PDB entry 7T6F | electron microscopy, 3.60 A resolution | chains A and C of the 4 polymer chains in the assembly

# Chain A
Name: Tyrosine-protein kinase
Organism: Mus musculus
Notes: EC 2.7.10.2; engineered mutation(s): V657F
Reference sequence: B1ASP2 (B1ASP2_MOUSE); residue numbers follow UniProt; this construct covers 1-1153
Chain sequence (1173 residues; each row starts with the number of its first residue):
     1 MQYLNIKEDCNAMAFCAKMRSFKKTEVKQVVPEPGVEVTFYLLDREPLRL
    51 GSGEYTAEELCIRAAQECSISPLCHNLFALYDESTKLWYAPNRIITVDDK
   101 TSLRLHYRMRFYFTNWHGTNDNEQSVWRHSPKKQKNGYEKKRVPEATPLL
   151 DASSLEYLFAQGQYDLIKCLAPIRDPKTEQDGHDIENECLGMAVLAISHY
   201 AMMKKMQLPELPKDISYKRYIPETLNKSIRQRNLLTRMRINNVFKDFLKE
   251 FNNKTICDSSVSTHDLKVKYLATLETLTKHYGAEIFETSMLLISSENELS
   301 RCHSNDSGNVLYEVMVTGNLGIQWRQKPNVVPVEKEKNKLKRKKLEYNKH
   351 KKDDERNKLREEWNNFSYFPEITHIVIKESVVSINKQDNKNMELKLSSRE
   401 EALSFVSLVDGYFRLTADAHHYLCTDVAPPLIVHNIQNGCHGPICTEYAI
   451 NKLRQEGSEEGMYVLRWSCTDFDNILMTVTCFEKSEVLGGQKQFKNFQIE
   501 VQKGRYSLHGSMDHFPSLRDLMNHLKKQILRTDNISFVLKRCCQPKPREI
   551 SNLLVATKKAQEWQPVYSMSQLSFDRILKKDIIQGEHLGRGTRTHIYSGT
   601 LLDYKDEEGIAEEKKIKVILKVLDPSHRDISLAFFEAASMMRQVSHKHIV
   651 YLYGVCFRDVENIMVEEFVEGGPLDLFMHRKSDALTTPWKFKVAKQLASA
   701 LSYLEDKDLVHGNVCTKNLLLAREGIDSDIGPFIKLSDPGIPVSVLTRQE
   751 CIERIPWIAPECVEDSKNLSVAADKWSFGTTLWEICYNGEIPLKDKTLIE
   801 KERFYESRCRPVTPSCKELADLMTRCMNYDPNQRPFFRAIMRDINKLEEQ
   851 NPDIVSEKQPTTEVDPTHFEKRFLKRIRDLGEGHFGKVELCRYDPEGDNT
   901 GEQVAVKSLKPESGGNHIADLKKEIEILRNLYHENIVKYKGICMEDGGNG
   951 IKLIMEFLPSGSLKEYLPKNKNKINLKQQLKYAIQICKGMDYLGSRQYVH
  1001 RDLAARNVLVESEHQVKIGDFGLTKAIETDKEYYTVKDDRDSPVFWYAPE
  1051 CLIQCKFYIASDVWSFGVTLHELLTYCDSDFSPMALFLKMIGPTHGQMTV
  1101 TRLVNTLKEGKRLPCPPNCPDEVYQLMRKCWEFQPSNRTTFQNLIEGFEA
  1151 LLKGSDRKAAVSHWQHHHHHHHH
Not modelled in the structure: 1-31, 133-144, 330-360, 481-491, 605-612, 856-861, 1089-1097, 1154-1173
Sequence notes: variant F657 (Val in B1ASP2); expression tag (1154-1173)
Ligand contacts:
  - adenosine (ADN): I619, K621, E666, E667, F668, V669, G672, P673, L720, S737
  - ADP (adenosine-5'-diphosphate): G881, E882, G883, H884, V888, A905, V937, M955, E956, F957, L958, G961, S962, R1006, N1007, L1009, D1020
Reported in the primary citation:
  - contacts within the chain: F635-F657, E800-R929 (salt bridge), R803-K940 (hydrogen bond), P370-R838, I372-R838, Y422-R842
  - catalytic residues: K907, E924
  - self-association interface (contacts with another copy of this molecule): L572, F574, D575, R576, L632, F635

# Chain C
Name: Interferon lambda receptor 1
Organism: Mus musculus
Reference sequence: Q8CGK5 (INLR1_MOUSE); numbering as in UniProt (aligned over 249-298)
Chain sequence (85 residues; numbered 214 to 298; the number before each row is that of its first residue):
   214 GPRMKQLEDKVEELLSKNYHLENEVARLKKLVGERKIMKGNPWFQGVKTP
   264 RALDFSEYRYPVATFQPSGPEFSDDLILCPQKELT
Not modelled in the structure: 214-254, 292-298
Sequence notes: expression tag (214-248)

# Chain A / chain C interface
Pairs across the interface (51; chain A residue first):
  P148(A) - Y273(C)
  P148(A) - P274(C)
  P148(A) - V275(C)
  L150(A) - P274(C)
  L150(A) - V275(C)
  D151(A) - V275(C)
  D151(A) - A276(C)
  A152(A) - V275(C)  hydrogen bond (backbone-backbone)
  A152(A) - A276(C)
  E179(A) - W256(C)
  H183(A) - W256(C)
  N187(A) - K261(C)
  N187(A) - P263(C)
  E188(A) - P263(C)
  E188(A) - R264(C)  hydrogen bond (side chain-backbone)
  E188(A) - A265(C)
  G191(A) - L266(C)
  L235(A) - F257(C)  hydrophobic
  R239(A) - F257(C)
  F247(A) - K261(C)
  F247(A) - T262(C)
  F247(A) - P263(C)
  F251(A) - L266(C)
  F251(A) - F268(C)  hydrophobic
  S259(A) - Y271(C)  hydrogen bond (backbone-side chain)
  V261(A) - F268(C)  hydrophobic
  H264(A) - R272(C)  hydrogen bond (side chain-backbone)
  H264(A) - Y273(C)
  H264(A) - P274(C)
  V268(A) - R272(C)
  K269(A) - A265(C)
  K269(A) - D267(C)
  K269(A) - F268(C)
  T273(A) - A265(C)
  C469(A) - F278(C)  hydrophobic
  T470(A) - F278(C)
  K495(A) - F285(C)
  F497(A) - S286(C)
  Q498(A) - G282(C)
  Q498(A) - E284(C)
  H509(A) - E284(C)  salt bridge
  H509(A) - S286(C)
  G510(A) - E284(C)
  Q528(A) - L289(C)
  I529(A) - D288(C)
  I529(A) - L289(C)  hydrogen bond (backbone-backbone)
  I529(A) - L291(C)  hydrophobic
  L530(A) - D287(C)
  R531(A) - F285(C)
  R531(A) - D287(C)  hydrogen bond (backbone-backbone)
  T532(A) - F285(C)  hydrogen bond (side chain-backbone)
Interface residues without a listed pair, chain A (36 interface residues in all): T147, T236, D265, N496, D533
Interface residues without a listed pair, chain C (28 interface residues in all): P280, P283, I290
Interface features reported in the paper:
  - pairs named by the authors: H509(A)-E284(C) (salt bridge), T532(A)-F285(C) (hydrogen bond)
  - interface residues, chain A: F247(A), F251(A)
  - interface residues, chain C: L266(C), F268(C), D287(C)

# In short
36 residues of chain A face 28 of chain C across their interface; the contacts include 7 hydrogen bonds and 1
salt bridge. Among the polar pairs are H509(A)-E284(C), E188(A)-R264(C) and S259(A)-Y271(C). The authors
report a salt bridge between H509(A) and E284(C); a hydrogen bond between T532(A) and F285(C). The paper
reports catalytic residues K907(A) and E924(A); interface residues F247(A), F251(A) and L266(C) among others.
Here chain A is Tyrosine-protein kinase and chain C is Interferon lambda receptor 1, both from Mus musculus.
Entry 7T6F (Structure of active Janus Kinase (JAK) dimer complexed with cytokine receptor intracellular
domain) was determined by electron microscopy.
